Entry 2VCN (X-ray diffraction, 1.20 A resolution); this record covers chain A.

# Chain A
Molecule: Ascorbate peroxidase
From: Glycine max
Notes: EC 1.11.1.11
UniProtKB: Q43758 (Q43758_SOYBN); numbering as in UniProt (aligned over 2-250)
Sequence (261 residues; each row starts with the number of its first residue; numbers below 1 keep their minus sign (Met-10 is residue -10)):
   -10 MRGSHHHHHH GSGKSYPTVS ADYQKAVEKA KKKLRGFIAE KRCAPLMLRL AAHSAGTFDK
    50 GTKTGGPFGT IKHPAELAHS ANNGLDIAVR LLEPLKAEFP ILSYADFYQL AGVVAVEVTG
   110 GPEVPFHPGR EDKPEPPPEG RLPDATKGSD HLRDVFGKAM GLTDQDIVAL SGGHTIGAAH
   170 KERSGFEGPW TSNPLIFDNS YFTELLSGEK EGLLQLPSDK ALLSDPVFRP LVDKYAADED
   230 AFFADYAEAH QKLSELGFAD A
Disordered / not traced: -10 to 1
Differences from the reference sequence: engineered mutation Ala41 (Trp in Q43758)
Metal / ion sites: heme Fe: His163 (together with 4-(diazenylcarbonyl)pyridine)
Residues lining bound ligands:
  - heme (HEM): Pro34, Leu35, Leu37, Arg38, Ala41, Pro132, Asp133, Ala134, Leu141, Phe145, Leu159, Ser160, Gly162, His163, Ile165, Gly166, Ala167, Ala168, His169, Arg172, Ser173, Phe175, Trp179, Leu205, Ser207, Tyr235
  - 4-(diazenylcarbonyl)pyridine (ISZ), molecule 1: Lys30, Arg31, Cys32, Leu35, Ile76, Leu80, Arg172
  - 4-(diazenylcarbonyl)pyridine (ISZ), molecule 2: Arg38, Ala41, His42, Gly45, Leu131, Pro132, Phe145, Met149, His163
  - 4-(diazenylcarbonyl)pyridine (ISZ), molecule 3: Arg38, His42, Ser69, Ala70, Asn72, Pro132, Asp133, Ala134, Arg172, Ser173
Reported in the primary citation:
  - binding site for 4-(diazenylcarbonyl)pyridine: Arg172

# In short
Bound to chain A: heme and 3 copies of 4-(diazenylcarbonyl)pyridine. From the paper: a binding site for
4-(diazenylcarbonyl)pyridine at Arg172.
Chain A is Ascorbate peroxidase (Glycine max); the structure, Structure of isoniazid (INH) bound to cytosolic
soybean ascorbate peroxidase mutant W41A, was determined by X-ray diffraction, deposited together with 2V23,
2V2E, 2VCF and 2VCS.
